PDB entry 6HJY | X-ray diffraction, 2.78 A resolution | chains D and I of the 10 polymer chains in the assembly

# Chain D
Name: Cys-loop ligand-gated ion channel
Source organism: Dickeya chrysanthemi
UniProtKB: P0C7B7 (ELIC_DICCH); the construct has insertions or renumbered stretches relative to UniProt, so the offset changes along the chain: 10-163 = UniProt 10-163; 165-285 = UniProt 164-284
Amino-acid sequence (276 residues; row label = number of the first residue in the row):
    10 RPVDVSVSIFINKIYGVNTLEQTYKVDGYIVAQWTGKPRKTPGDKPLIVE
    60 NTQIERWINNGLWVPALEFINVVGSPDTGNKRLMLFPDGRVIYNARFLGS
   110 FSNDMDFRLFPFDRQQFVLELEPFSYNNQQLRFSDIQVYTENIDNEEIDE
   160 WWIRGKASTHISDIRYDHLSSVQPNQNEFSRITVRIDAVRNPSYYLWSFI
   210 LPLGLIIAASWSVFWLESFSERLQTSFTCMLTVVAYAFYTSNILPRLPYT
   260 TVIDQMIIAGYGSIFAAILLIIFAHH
Construct notes: insertion (164); conflict C238 (Leu237 in P0C7B7)

# Chain I
Name: nanobody 72
Source organism: Lama glama
Notes: antibody fragment or engineered binder
Amino-acid sequence (123 residues; numbered 2 to 124; the number before each row is that of its first residue):
     2 VQLQESGGGLVQAGGSLRLSCAASGRIFSTNVMGWFRQAPGKEREFVATV
    52 GRIGGSTVYADFVKGRFTLSRDNAKNMVYLQMNSLKPEDTAVYYCGARIG
   102 GSDRLAPENYGYWGQGTQVTVSS
Cystine bridges: C22-C96

# Chain D / chain I interface
Pairs across the interface - 35 pairs, chain D then chain I:
  N112(D) - R53(I)
  N112(D) - S103(I)  hydrogen bond (side chain-backbone)
  D113(D) - R53(I)  salt bridge
  D113(D) - G102(I)
  D113(D) - S103(I)  hydrogen bond (backbone-side chain)
  Q125(D) - S103(I)  hydrogen bond
  Q125(D) - D104(I)
  Q125(D) - N110(I)  hydrogen bond
  V127(D) - S103(I)
  H169(D) - D104(I)  salt bridge
  H169(D) - L106(I)
  I170(D) - D62(I)
  S171(D) - V59(I)
  S171(D) - Y60(I)
  S171(D) - L106(I)
  D172(D) - T58(I)
  D172(D) - V59(I)
  D172(D) - Y60(I)  hydrogen bond (backbone-backbone)
  D172(D) - A61(I)
  D172(D) - D62(I)
  I173(D) - T58(I)
  I173(D) - V59(I)  hydrophobic
  R174(D) - G56(I)
  R174(D) - S57(I)
  R174(D) - T58(I)  hydrogen bond (backbone-backbone)
  R174(D) - Y60(I)  hydrogen bond
  R174(D) - G66(I)
  R174(D) - F68(I)  hydrogen bond (side chain-backbone)
  R174(D) - T69(I)  hydrogen bond
  Y175(D) - G56(I)
  Y175(D) - S57(I)
  D176(D) - G56(I)  hydrogen bond (backbone-backbone)
  T192(D) - L106(I)
  R194(D) - D104(I)  salt bridge
  R194(D) - A107(I)
Also at the interface, not in a pair above, chain D (15 interface residues in all): E187
Also at the interface, not in a pair above, chain I (20 interface residues in all): I54, V64, E109

# Overview
15 residues of chain D and 20 residues of chain I are in contact; the contacts include 10 hydrogen bonds and 3
salt bridges. Polar contacts include D113(D)-R53(I), H169(D)-D104(I) and R194(D)-D104(I).
Chain D is Cys-loop ligand-gated ion channel (Dickeya chrysanthemi) and chain I is nanobody 72 (Lama glama);
the structure, X-ray structure of a pentameric ligand gated ion channel from Erwinia chrysanthemi (ELIC)
Delta8 truncation mutant ..., was determined by X-ray diffraction, deposited together with 6HJX and 6HK0.
